6HZ7 - chains A and B of the 14 polymer chains in the assembly; structure by electron microscopy, 4.30 A resolution (low resolution: residue-level contacts below are approximate; hydrogen-bond / salt-bridge calls are withheld).

== Chain A (and B) ==
Protein: 5-methylcytosine-specific restriction enzyme B
From: Escherichia coli (strain K12)
Notes: EC 3.1.21.-; chain B of this document is another copy of the same molecule, construct and numbering; everything in this record applies to it too
UniProt: P15005 (MCRB_ECOLI), isoform P15005-2; residues 162-459 here correspond to UniProt positions 1-298 (UniProt number = residue number - 161)
Chain sequence (307 residues; numbered 162 to 468; the number before each row is that of its first residue):
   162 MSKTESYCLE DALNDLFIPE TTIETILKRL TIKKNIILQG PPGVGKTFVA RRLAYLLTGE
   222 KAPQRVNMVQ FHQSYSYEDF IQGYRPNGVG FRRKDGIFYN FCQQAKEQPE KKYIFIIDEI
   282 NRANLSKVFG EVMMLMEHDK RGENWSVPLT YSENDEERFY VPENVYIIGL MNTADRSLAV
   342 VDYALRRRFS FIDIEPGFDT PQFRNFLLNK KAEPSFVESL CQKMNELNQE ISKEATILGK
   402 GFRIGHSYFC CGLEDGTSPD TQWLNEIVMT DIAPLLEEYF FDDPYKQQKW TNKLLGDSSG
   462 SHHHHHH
Disordered / not traced: 162-167, 458-468
Sequence notes: expression tag (460-468)
Bound ions: Mg2+: T208 (together with GMP-PNP)
Ligand contacts:
  - GDP (guanosine-5'-diphosphate): E298, D300, K301, R348
  - GMP-PNP (GNP; phosphoaminophosphonic acid-guanylate ester): D176, L177, F178, P202, P203, G204, V205, G206, K207, T208, F209, D279, E280, N333, F367, H407, S408, C411
What the authors report for this chain:
  - mutagenesis - R348A: decreased catalytic activity
  - mutagenesis - R283A: abolished catalytic activity on GTP (citing earlier work)

== How chain A and chain B interact ==
Residue-residue contacts (70; chain A residue first):
  P203(A) with Y344(B); A345(B); R348(B)
  G204(A) with R348(B)
  T208(A) with M295(B); K301(B); W306(B)
  R212(A) with N305(B); W306(B)
  N228(A) with E317(B)
  M229(A) with M295(B)
  Q231(A) with G291(B); E292(B); M294(B); M295(B)
  H233(A) with Y238(B); G291(B); E292(B); T311(B)
  S235(A) with E239(B); Y312(B)
  Y236(A) with E292(B); T311(B)
  D240(A) with T311(B); Y312(B)
  R246(A) with Y245(B); T311(B)
  N248(A) with F252(B)
  G249(A) with G251(B)
  R253(A) with E314(B)
  K255(A) with S313(B); E314(B); N315(B)
  D256(A) with N315(B)
  N261(A) with N315(B)
  D279(A) with M295(B)
  E280(A) with M294(B)
  R283(A) with S287(B); M294(B); D343(B)
  N333(A) with A345(B)
  A335(A) with Y344(B)
  R337(A) with Y344(B)
  Y409(A) with R348(B)
  C412(A) with H299(B)
  E427(A) with K189(B); R190(B)
  I428(A) with R190(B)
  T431(A) with R190(B); S351(B); F352(B)
  D432(A) with R190(B); K194(B); F350(B); S351(B)
  P435(A) with Q200(B); R347(B); F352(B)
  L436(A) with Y344(B); R347(B)
  E438(A) with R337(B); K401(B)
  E439(A) with R337(B); A340(B); V342(B); Y344(B)
  Y440(A) with Y344(B)
  F442(A) with R337(B); A396(B)
  P445(A) with A396(B)
Other interface residues (no listed pair), chain A (43 interface residues in all): V230, P247, I258, F403, S408, M430
Other interface residues (no listed pair), chain B (46 interface residues in all): V293, V308, P309, L310, R319, V341, R349, D354, T397

== Overview ==
The interface between chain A and chain B involves 43 residues on one side and 46 on the other. Ligands of
chain A: GMP-PNP and GDP. From the paper: R348A of chain A reduces catalytic activity; R283A of chain A
abolishes catalytic activity on GTP.
Both chains are 5-methylcytosine-specific restriction enzyme B (Escherichia coli (strain K12)). Entry 6HZ7
(Structure of McrBC without DNA binding domains (Class 3)) was determined by electron microscopy together with
6HZ4, 6HZ5, 6HZ6, 6HZ8 and 6HZ9 from the same study.
